Entry 7CWQ (X-ray diffraction, 1.65 A resolution); this record covers chains A and B.

# Chain A (and B)
Molecule: DLH domain-containing protein
From: Burkholderiales bacterium RIFCSPLOWO2_02_FULL_57_36
Notes: chain B of this document is another copy of the same molecule, construct and numbering; everything in this record applies to it too
Reference sequence: A0A1F4JXW8 (A0A1F4JXW8_9BURK); residues 158-426 here = UniProt positions 158-426
Chain sequence (270 residues; each row starts with the number of its first residue):
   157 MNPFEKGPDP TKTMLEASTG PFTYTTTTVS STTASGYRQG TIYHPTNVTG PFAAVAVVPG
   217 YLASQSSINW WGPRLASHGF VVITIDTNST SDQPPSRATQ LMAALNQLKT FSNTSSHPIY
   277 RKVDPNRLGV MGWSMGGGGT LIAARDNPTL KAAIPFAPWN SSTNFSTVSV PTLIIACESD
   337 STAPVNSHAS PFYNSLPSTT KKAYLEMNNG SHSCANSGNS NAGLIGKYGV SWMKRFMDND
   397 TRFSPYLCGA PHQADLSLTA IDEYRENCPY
Construct notes: initiating methionine (157)
Cystine bridges: Cys333-Cys370, Cys404-Cys424

# Chain A / chain B interface
Contacting residue pairs (17):
  Glu334(A) with Thr181(B), hydrogen bond; Thr182(B), hydrogen bond (side chain-backbone)
  Asn342(A) with Thr179(B); Tyr180(B), hydrogen bond (side chain-backbone)
  Asn350(A) with Ser174(B); Thr175(B)
  Gln409(A) with Ser220(B); Ser222(B), hydrogen bond
  Ser413(A) with Arg194(B); Gln195(B), hydrogen bond
  Asp418(A) with Thr182(B), hydrogen bond (backbone-side chain); Thr197(B)
  Glu419(A) with Tyr180(B), hydrogen bond; Thr182(B); Tyr199(B); Pro229(B)
  Arg421(A) with Tyr180(B), hydrogen bond
Interface residues without a listed pair, chain A (13 interface residues in all): Glu362, Asn364, Leu412, Tyr420, Glu422
Interface residues without a listed pair, chain B (15 interface residues in all): Asn225, Gly374

# Overview
Chain A and chain B form an interface of 13 and 15 residues respectively; the contacts include 8 hydrogen
bonds. Polar pairs include Glu334(A)-Thr181(B), Glu334(A)-Thr182(B) and Asn342(A)-Tyr180(B).
Both chains are DLH domain-containing protein (Burkholderiales bacterium RIFCSPLOWO2_02_FULL_57_36). Entry
7CWQ (Crystal structure of a novel cutinase from Burkhoderiales bacterium RIFCSPLOWO2_02_FULL_57_36) was
determined by X-ray diffraction, deposited together with 7CY0.
